PDB entry 6IJ3 | X-ray diffraction, 1.40 A resolution | chain A

Chain A:
Protein: Poly(ethylene terephthalate) hydrolase
Source organism: Ideonella sakaiensis
Notes: EC 3.1.1.101
UniProtKB: A0A0K8P6T7 (PETH_IDESA); residue numbers follow UniProt; this construct covers 34-290
Chain sequence (300 residues; numbered 13 to 312; the number before each row is that of its first residue):
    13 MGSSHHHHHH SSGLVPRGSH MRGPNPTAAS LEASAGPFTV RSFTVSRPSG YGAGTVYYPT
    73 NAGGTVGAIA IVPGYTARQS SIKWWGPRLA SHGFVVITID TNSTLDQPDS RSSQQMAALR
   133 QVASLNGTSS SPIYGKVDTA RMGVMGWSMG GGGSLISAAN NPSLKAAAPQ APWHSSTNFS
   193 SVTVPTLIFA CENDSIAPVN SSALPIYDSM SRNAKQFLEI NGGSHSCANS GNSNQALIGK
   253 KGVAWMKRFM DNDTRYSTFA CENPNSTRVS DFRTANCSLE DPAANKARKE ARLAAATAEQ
Not modelled in the structure: 13-30, 292-312
Construct notes: initiating methionine (13); expression tag (14-33, 291-312); engineered mutation Asp121 (Ser in A0A0K8P6T7), His186 (Asp in A0A0K8P6T7)
Disulfides: Cys203-Cys239, Cys273-Cys289

Summary:
Chain A is Poly(ethylene terephthalate) hydrolase (Ideonella sakaiensis); the structure, Crystal structure of
PETase S121D, D186H mutant from Ideonella sakaiensis, was determined by X-ray diffraction, deposited together
with 6IJ4, 6IJ5 and 6IJ6.
